Entry 2HXL (X-ray diffraction, 1.80 A resolution); this record covers chain A.

== Chain A ==
Molecule: Serine/threonine-protein kinase Chk1
From: Homo sapiens
Notes: EC 2.7.11.1; fragment: Chek1 kinase domain
UniProtKB: O14757 (CHK1_HUMAN); residues 2-307 here = UniProt positions 2-307
Chain sequence (322 residues; numbered 2 to 323; the number before each row is that of its first residue):
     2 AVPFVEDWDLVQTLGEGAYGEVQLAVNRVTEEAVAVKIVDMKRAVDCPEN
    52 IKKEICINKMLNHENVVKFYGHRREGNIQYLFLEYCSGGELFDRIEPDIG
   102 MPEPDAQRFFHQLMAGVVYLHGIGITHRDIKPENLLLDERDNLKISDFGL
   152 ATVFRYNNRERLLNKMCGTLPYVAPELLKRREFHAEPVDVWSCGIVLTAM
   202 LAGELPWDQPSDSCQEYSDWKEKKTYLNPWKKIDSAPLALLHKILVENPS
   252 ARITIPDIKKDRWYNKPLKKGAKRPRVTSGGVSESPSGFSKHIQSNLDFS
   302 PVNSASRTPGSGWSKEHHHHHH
Not modelled in the structure: 45-47, 277-323
Construct notes: cloning artifact (308-317); expression tag (318-323)
Small-molecule neighbours: 422 (3-(5-{[4-(aminomethyl)piperidin-1-yl]methyl}-1H-indol-2-yl)-1H-indazole-6-carbonitrile): Gln13, Thr14, Leu15, Val23, Ala36, Lys38, Val68, Leu84, Glu85, Tyr86, Cys87, Ser88, Gly90, Leu137, Ser147, Asp148
Curated features (UniProtKB/Swiss-Prot):
  - active site: Asp130 (Proton acceptor)
  - binding site (ATP): Leu15 to Val23, Lys38
  - modified residue (Phosphoserine): Ser280, Ser286, Ser296, Ser301
  - cross-link: Lys132 (Glycyl lysine isopeptide (Lys-Gly) (interchain with G-Cter in ubiquitin))
  - mutagenesis: Lys38 (K38R: Abolishes kinase activity), Asp130 (D130A: Abolishes kinase activity), Lys132 (K132R: Strong reduction of chromatin-associated CHK1 ubiquitination)

== Overview ==
Ligands of chain A: compound 422. From UniProt: active-site residue Asp130, 10 ATP-binding residues and 3
mutagenesis sites.
Chain A is Serine/threonine-protein kinase Chk1 (Homo sapiens); the structure, crystal structure of Chek1 in
complex with inhibitor 1, was determined by X-ray diffraction together with 2HXQ and 2HY0 from the same study.
